PDB entry 9NSV | electron microscopy, 2.19 A resolution | chains B and D of the 4 polymer chains in the assembly

[Chain B (and D)]
Molecule: Nitrogenase MoFe-protein beta chain
Organism: Azotobacter vinelandii
Notes: chain D of this document is another copy of the same molecule, construct and numbering; everything in this record applies to it too
Amino-acid sequence (523 residues; each row starts with the number of its first residue; numbering starts at 0):
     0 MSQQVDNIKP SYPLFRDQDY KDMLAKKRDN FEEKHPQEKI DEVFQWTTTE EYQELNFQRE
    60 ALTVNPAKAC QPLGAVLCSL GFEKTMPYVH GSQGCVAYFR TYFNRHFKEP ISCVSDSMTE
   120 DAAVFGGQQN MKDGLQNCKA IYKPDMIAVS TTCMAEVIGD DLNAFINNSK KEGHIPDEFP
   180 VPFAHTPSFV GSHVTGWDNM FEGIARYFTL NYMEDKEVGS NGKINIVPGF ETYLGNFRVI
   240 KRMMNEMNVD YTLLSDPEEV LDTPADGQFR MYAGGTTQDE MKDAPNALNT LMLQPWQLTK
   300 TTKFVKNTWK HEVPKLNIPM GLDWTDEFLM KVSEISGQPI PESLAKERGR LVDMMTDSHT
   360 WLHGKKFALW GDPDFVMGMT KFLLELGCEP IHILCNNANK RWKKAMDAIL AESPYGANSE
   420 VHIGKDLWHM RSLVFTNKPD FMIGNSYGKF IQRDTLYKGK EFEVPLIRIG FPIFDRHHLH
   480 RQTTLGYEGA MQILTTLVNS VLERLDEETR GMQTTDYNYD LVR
Not modelled in the structure: 0 (chain D: 0-3)
Ion coordination: fe(8)-S(7) cluster Fe: C69, C94, C152 (shared with 3 residues of chain A); Fe ion site 1: K107, E108 (shared with D352(D), D356(D) of chain D); Fe ion site 2: D352, D356 (shared with K107(D), E108(D) of chain D)
Small-molecule neighbours: fe(8)-S(7) cluster (CLF): C69, P71, S91, G93, C94, Y97, F98, T151, C152, S187

[Chain B / chain D interface]
Residue-residue contacts - 140 pairs, chain B then chain D:
  S10(B) - Y516(D)  hydrogen bond (backbone-side chain)
  S10(B) - N517(D)  hydrogen bond
  Y11(B) - E507(D)
  Y11(B) - T508(D)
  Y11(B) - T514(D)
  Y11(B) - Y516(D)  hydrogen bond (backbone-side chain)
  Y11(B) - N517(D)
  F14(B) - Y516(D)
  R15(B) - T513(D)  hydrogen bond (side chain-backbone)
  R15(B) - T514(D)
  R15(B) - Y516(D)
  K33(B) - Q512(D)  hydrogen bond
  Q36(B) - Q512(D)  hydrogen bond
  R104(B) - V521(D)
  K107(B) - D356(D)
  K107(B) - R522(D)  hydrogen bond (side chain-backbone)
  E108(B) - D352(D)
  R237(B) - R349(D)
  E258(B) - K345(D)  salt bridge
  E258(B) - R349(D)  salt bridge
  D261(B) - R349(D)  salt bridge
  P263(B) - K345(D)
  P263(B) - G348(D)
  P263(B) - R349(D)
  A264(B) - G348(D)  hydrogen bond (backbone-backbone)
  A264(B) - V351(D)
  A264(B) - D352(D)
  K345(B) - E258(D)  salt bridge
  K345(B) - P263(D)
  G348(B) - P263(D)
  G348(B) - A264(D)  hydrogen bond (backbone-backbone)
  R349(B) - R237(D)
  R349(B) - E258(D)  salt bridge
  R349(B) - D261(D)  salt bridge
  R349(B) - P263(D)
  V351(B) - A264(D)
  D352(B) - E108(D)
  D352(B) - A264(D)
  M353(B) - H477(D)
  M353(B) - R480(D)
  D356(B) - K107(D)
  D356(B) - H476(D)
  D356(B) - H477(D)
  S357(B) - H476(D)  hydrogen bond
  S357(B) - H477(D)  hydrogen bond
  W360(B) - H476(D)
  S445(B) - L520(D)
  Y446(B) - L520(D)  hydrophobic
  K448(B) - D505(D)  salt bridge
  K448(B) - Y518(D)  hydrogen bond (backbone-side chain)
  K448(B) - D519(D)  hydrogen bond (side chain-backbone)
  F449(B) - Y518(D)
  F449(B) - L520(D)  hydrophobic
  Q451(B) - R509(D)
  R452(B) - R509(D)
  R452(B) - M511(D)
  R452(B) - Y518(D)
  D453(B) - M511(D)
  L455(B) - R509(D)
  Y456(B) - M511(D)  hydrophobic
  E462(B) - R509(D)  salt bridge
  R467(B) - D505(D)  salt bridge
  F473(B) - L520(D)
  F473(B) - V521(D)
  F473(B) - R522(D)  hydrogen bond (backbone-backbone)
  D474(B) - L501(D)
  D474(B) - D505(D)
  D474(B) - L520(D)  hydrogen bond (backbone-backbone)
  D474(B) - R522(D)
  R475(B) - N498(D)
  R475(B) - L501(D)
  R475(B) - E502(D)  salt bridge
  R475(B) - D505(D)  salt bridge
  H476(B) - D356(D)
  H476(B) - S357(D)  hydrogen bond
  H476(B) - W360(D)
  H476(B) - T494(D)
  H476(B) - V497(D)
  H476(B) - N498(D)  hydrogen bond (backbone-side chain)
  H476(B) - L501(D)
  H476(B) - R522(D)  hydrogen bond (side chain-backbone)
  H477(B) - M353(D)
  H477(B) - D356(D)
  H477(B) - S357(D)  hydrogen bond
  H477(B) - L493(D)
  H477(B) - T494(D)
  L478(B) - N498(D)
  R480(B) - M353(D)
  R480(B) - M490(D)
  M490(B) - R480(D)
  T494(B) - H476(D)
  T494(B) - H477(D)
  V497(B) - H476(D)
  N498(B) - R475(D)
  N498(B) - H476(D)  hydrogen bond (side chain-backbone)
  N498(B) - L478(D)
  L501(B) - D474(D)
  L501(B) - R475(D)
  L501(B) - H476(D)
  E502(B) - R475(D)  salt bridge
  D505(B) - K448(D)  salt bridge
  D505(B) - R467(D)  salt bridge
  D505(B) - D474(D)
  D505(B) - R475(D)  salt bridge
  E507(B) - Y11(D)
  T508(B) - Y11(D)
  R509(B) - Q451(D)
  R509(B) - R452(D)
  R509(B) - L455(D)
  R509(B) - E462(D)
  M511(B) - R452(D)
  M511(B) - D453(D)
  M511(B) - Y456(D)  hydrophobic
  Q512(B) - K33(D)  hydrogen bond
  Q512(B) - Q36(D)  hydrogen bond
  T513(B) - R15(D)  hydrogen bond (backbone-side chain)
  T514(B) - Y11(D)
  T514(B) - R15(D)
  Y516(B) - S10(D)  hydrogen bond (side chain-backbone)
  Y516(B) - Y11(D)  hydrogen bond (side chain-backbone)
  Y516(B) - F14(D)
  Y516(B) - R15(D)
  N517(B) - S10(D)  hydrogen bond
  N517(B) - Y11(D)
  Y518(B) - K448(D)  hydrogen bond (side chain-backbone)
  Y518(B) - F449(D)
  Y518(B) - R452(D)
  D519(B) - K448(D)  hydrogen bond (backbone-side chain)
  D519(B) - D474(D)
  L520(B) - S445(D)
  L520(B) - Y446(D)  hydrophobic
  L520(B) - F449(D)  hydrophobic
  L520(B) - F473(D)
  L520(B) - D474(D)  hydrogen bond (backbone-backbone)
  V521(B) - R104(D)
  V521(B) - F473(D)
  R522(B) - K107(D)  hydrogen bond (backbone-side chain)
  R522(B) - F473(D)  hydrogen bond (backbone-backbone)
  R522(B) - D474(D)
  R522(B) - H476(D)  hydrogen bond (backbone-side chain)
Interface residues without a listed pair, chain B (68 interface residues in all): I39, F43, T262, L504, E506, D515
Interface residues without a listed pair, chain D (70 interface residues in all): I39, F43, E257, T262, L504, E506, D515

[Summary]
Chain B and chain D form an interface of 68 and 70 residues respectively; the contacts include 32 hydrogen
bonds and 15 salt bridges. Polar contacts include E258(B)-K345(D), E258(B)-R349(D) and D261(B)-R349(D). Chain
B binds fe(8)-S(7) cluster.
Chain B and chain D are both Nitrogenase MoFe-protein beta chain (Azotobacter vinelandii); the structure,
CryoEM structure of ancestral nitrogenase MoFe-protein, was determined by electron microscopy together with
9N4V from the same study.
